6FSZ - chains DD and GG of the 15 polymer chains in the assembly; structure by electron microscopy, 4.60 A resolution (low resolution: residue-level contacts below are approximate; hydrogen-bond / salt-bridge calls are withheld).

# Chain DD
Protein: Exosome complex component RRP46
From: Saccharomyces cerevisiae (strain ATCC 204508 / S288c)
Reference sequence: P53256 (RRP46_YEAST); numbering as in UniProt (aligned over 1-223)
Amino-acid sequence (245 residues; numbered -21 to 223; the number before each row is that of its first residue; numbers below 1 keep their minus sign (Gly-21 is residue -21)):
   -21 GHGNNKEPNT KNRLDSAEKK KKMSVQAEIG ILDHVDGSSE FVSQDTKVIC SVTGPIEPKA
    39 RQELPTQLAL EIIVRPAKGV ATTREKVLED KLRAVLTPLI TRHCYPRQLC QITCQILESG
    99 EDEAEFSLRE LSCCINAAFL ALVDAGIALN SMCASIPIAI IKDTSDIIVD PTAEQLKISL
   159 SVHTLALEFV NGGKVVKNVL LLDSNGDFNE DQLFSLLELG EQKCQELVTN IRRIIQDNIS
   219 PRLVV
Not modelled in the structure: -21 to 0
Differences from the reference sequence: expression tag (-21 to 0)

# Chain GG
Protein: Exosome complex component RRP40
From: Saccharomyces cerevisiae (strain ATCC 204508 / S288c)
Reference sequence: Q08285 (RRP40_YEAST); numbering as in UniProt (aligned over 1-240)
Amino-acid sequence (242 residues; each row starts with the number of its first residue; numbers below 1 keep their minus sign (Gly-1 is residue -1)):
    -1 GHMSTFIFPG DSFPVDPTTP VKLGPGIYCD PNTQEIRPVN TGVLHVSAKG KSGVQTAYID
    59 YSSKRYIPSV NDFVIGVIIG TFSDSYKVSL QNFSSSVSLS YMAFPNASKK NRPTLQVGDL
   119 VYARVCTAEK ELEAEIECFD STTGRDAGFG ILEDGMIIDV NLNFARQLLF NNDFPLLKVL
   179 AAHTKFEVAI GLNGKIWVKC EELSNTLACY RTIMECCQKN DTAAFKDIAK RQFKEILTVK
   239 EE
Not modelled in the structure: -1 to 0, 238-240
Differences from the reference sequence: expression tag (-1 to 0)

# Chain DD / chain GG interface
Contacting residue pairs (44; chain DD residue first):
  Asp11(DD) - Lys62(GG)
  His12(DD) - Lys62(GG)
  Val13(DD) - Lys62(GG)
  Asp14(DD) - Lys62(GG)
  Asp14(DD) - Arg63(GG)
  Gly32(DD) - Arg63(GG)
  Pro33(DD) - Arg63(GG)
  Ile34(DD) - Arg63(GG)
  Ile34(DD) - Phe91(GG)
  Glu35(DD) - Phe91(GG)
  Glu35(DD) - Ser92(GG)
  Glu35(DD) - Ser93(GG)
  His81(DD) - Lys128(GG)
  Cys82(DD) - Lys128(GG)
  Pro84(DD) - Lys128(GG)
  Pro84(DD) - Glu129(GG)
  Gln86(DD) - Ser93(GG)
  Val121(DD) - Thr39(GG)
  Asp122(DD) - Ser60(GG)
  Gly124(DD) - Asn38(GG)
  Gly124(DD) - Tyr59(GG)
  Gly124(DD) - Ser60(GG)
  Ile125(DD) - Asn38(GG)
  Ala126(DD) - Val37(GG)
  Ala126(DD) - Asn38(GG)
  Leu127(DD) - Val37(GG)
  Asn128(DD) - Pro7(GG)
  Asn128(DD) - Gly8(GG)
  Asn128(DD) - Arg35(GG)
  Ser129(DD) - Pro7(GG)
  Ser129(DD) - Gly8(GG)
  Met130(DD) - Phe6(GG)
  Met130(DD) - Pro7(GG)
  Val168(DD) - Gly8(GG)
  Asn169(DD) - Gly8(GG)
  Asn169(DD) - Ser10(GG)
  Arg210(DD) - Phe6(GG)
  Arg210(DD) - Asp9(GG)
  Ile213(DD) - Phe6(GG)
  Gln214(DD) - Ser2(GG)
  Gln214(DD) - Phe4(GG)
  Arg220(DD) - Asn218(GG)
  Leu221(DD) - Val41(GG)
  Leu221(DD) - Asp58(GG)
Also at the interface, not in a pair above, chain DD (33 interface residues in all): Thr79, Ala123, Gly170, Gly171, Val222
Also at the interface, not in a pair above, chain GG (27 interface residues in all): Met1, Tyr26, Ser61, Gln165

# Overview
The interface between chain DD and chain GG involves 33 residues on one side and 27 on the other.
Here chain DD is Exosome complex component RRP46 and chain GG is Exosome complex component RRP40, both from
Saccharomyces cerevisiae (strain ATCC 204508 / S288c). Entry 6FSZ (Structure of the nuclear RNA exosome) was
determined by electron microscopy.
